Entry 7LUF (X-ray diffraction, 3.50 A resolution); this record covers chains A and D of the 3 polymer chains in the assembly.

# Chain A
Molecule: DNA polymerase
From: Human herpesvirus 1
Notes: EC 2.7.7.7
UniProtKB: I7GY94 (I7GY94_HHV1); numbering as in UniProt (aligned over 43-1197)
Chain sequence (1163 residues; numbered 35 to 1197; the number before each row is that of its first residue):
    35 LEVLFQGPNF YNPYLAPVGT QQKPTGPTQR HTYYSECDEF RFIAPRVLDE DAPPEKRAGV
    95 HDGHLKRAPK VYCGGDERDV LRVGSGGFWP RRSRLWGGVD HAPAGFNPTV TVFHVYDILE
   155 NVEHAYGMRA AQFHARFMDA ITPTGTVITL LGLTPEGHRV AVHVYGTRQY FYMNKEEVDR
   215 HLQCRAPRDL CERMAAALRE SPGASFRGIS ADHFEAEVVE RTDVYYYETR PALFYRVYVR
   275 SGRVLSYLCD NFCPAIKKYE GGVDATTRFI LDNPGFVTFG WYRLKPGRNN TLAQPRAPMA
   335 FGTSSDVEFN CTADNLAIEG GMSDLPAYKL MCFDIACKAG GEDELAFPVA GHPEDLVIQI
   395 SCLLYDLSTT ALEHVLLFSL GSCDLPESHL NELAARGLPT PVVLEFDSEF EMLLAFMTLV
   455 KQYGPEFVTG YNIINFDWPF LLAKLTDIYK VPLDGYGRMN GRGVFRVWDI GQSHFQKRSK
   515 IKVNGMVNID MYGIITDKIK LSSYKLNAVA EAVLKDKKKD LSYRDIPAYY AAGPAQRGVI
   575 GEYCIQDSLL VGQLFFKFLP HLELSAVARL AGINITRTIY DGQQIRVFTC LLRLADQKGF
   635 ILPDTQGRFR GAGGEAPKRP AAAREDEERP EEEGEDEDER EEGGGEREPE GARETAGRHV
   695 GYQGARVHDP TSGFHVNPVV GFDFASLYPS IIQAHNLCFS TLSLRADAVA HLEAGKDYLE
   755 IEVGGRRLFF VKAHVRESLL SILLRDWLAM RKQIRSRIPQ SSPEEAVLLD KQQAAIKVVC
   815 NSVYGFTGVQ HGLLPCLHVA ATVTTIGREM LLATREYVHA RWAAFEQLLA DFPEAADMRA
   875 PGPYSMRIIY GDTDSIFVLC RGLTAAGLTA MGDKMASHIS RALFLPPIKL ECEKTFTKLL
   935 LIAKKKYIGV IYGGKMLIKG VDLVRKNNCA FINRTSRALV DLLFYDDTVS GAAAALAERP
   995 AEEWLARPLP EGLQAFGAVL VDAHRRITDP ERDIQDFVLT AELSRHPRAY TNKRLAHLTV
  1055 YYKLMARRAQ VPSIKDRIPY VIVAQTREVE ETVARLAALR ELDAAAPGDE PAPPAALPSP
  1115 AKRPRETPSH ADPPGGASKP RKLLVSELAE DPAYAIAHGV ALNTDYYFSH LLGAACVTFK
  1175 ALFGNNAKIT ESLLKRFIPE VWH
Disordered / not traced: 35-58, 641-693, 1096-1137
Differences from the reference sequence: expression tag (35-42); conflict Ala370 (Glu in I7GY94)
Small-molecule neighbours: YE4 (N-(4-chlorobenzyl)-1-methyl-6-(morpholinomethyl)-4-oxo-1,4-dihydroquinoline-3-carboxamide): Gln617, Gln618, Val621, Ser720, Leu721, Tyr722, Pro723, Asn815, Ser816, Tyr818, Gly819, Phe820, Val823, Thr887, Asp888
Reported in the primary citation:
  - binding site for the 27-nt DNA strand: Phe509, Gln510, Lys511, Lys514, Gln618, Gln640, Arg692 to Val701, Lys938 to Lys940, Arg959 to Asn961, Arg1048, Val1139 to Ser1140, Tyr1160, His1164, Val1171, Lys1174
  - binding site for the 23-nt DNA strand: Lys534, Asp886, Asp888, Tyr941, Lys953 to Gly954, Arg959 to Asn961, Glu1036, Arg1039 to His1051, Arg1071
  - binding site for YE4: Gln617, Gln618, Tyr722, Ser816, Gly819, Phe820, Val823
  - specificity-determining residues: Val823 (citing earlier work)
  - catalytic residues: Asp717, Asp888 (proposed by the authors, not directly observed)
  - mutagenesis - V823A: decreased binding to YE4 (citing earlier work)

# Chain D
Molecule: 23-nt DNA strand
Sequence (23 nucleotides; numbered -21 to 1; the number before each row is that of its first residue; numbers below 1 keep their minus sign (DA-21 is residue -21)):
   -21 AGGCCATACG ATCCTTCCCC TAC
Disordered / not traced: -21 to -14

# Interface between chain A and chain D
Residue-residue contacts (31):
  Lys534(A) with DT-1(D), salt bridge to the phosphate
  Asp886(A) with DC1(D), sugar contact
  Thr887(A) with DC1(D), sugar contact
  Asp888(A) with DC1(D), phosphate contact
  Lys939(A) with DA0(D), sugar contact
  Tyr941(A) with DC1(D), hydrogen bond to the phosphate
  Ile952(A) with DA0(D), phosphate contact
  Lys953(A) with DA0(D), phosphate contact; DC1(D), salt bridge to the phosphate
  Gly954(A) with DT-1(D), phosphate contact; DA0(D), hydrogen bond to the phosphate
  Val958(A) with DT-1(D), phosphate contact
  Arg959(A) with DC-3(D), hydrogen bond to the base; DC-2(D), hydrogen bond to the sugar; DT-1(D), phosphate contact
  Lys960(A) with DT-1(D), hydrogen bond to the phosphate
  Asn961(A) with DC-2(D), phosphate contact
  Thr1034(A) with DC-2(D), phosphate contact
  Ala1035(A) with DC-2(D), phosphate contact
  Glu1036(A) with DC-3(D), phosphate contact; DC-2(D), hydrogen bond to the phosphate
  Ser1038(A) with DC-3(D), phosphate contact
  Arg1039(A) with DC-4(D), salt bridge to the phosphate; DC-3(D), salt bridge to the phosphate
  Tyr1044(A) with DC-4(D), phosphate contact; DC-3(D), hydrogen bond to the phosphate
  Thr1045(A) with DC-5(D), hydrogen bond to the phosphate; DC-4(D), hydrogen bond to the phosphate
  His1051(A) with DC-3(D), salt bridge to the phosphate
  Arg1071(A) with DC-2(D), salt bridge to the phosphate
  Lys1182(A) with DC-9(D), salt bridge to the phosphate
Interface residues without a listed pair, chain A (24 interface residues in all): Asn1046

# Overview
Chain A and chain D form an interface of 24 and 8 residues respectively, with 9 hydrogen bonds and 7 salt
bridges. Polar contacts include Arg959(A)-DC-3(D), Arg959(A)-DC-2(D) and Tyr941(A)-DC1(D). Ligands of chain A:
compound YE4. The paper reports catalytic residues Asp717(A) and Asp888(A); V823A of chain A reduces binding
to YE4.
Chain A is DNA polymerase (Human herpesvirus 1) and chain D is a 23-nt DNA strand; the structure, HSV1
polymerase ternary complex with dsDNA and PNU-183792, was determined by X-ray diffraction.
